4LMV - chains A and B; structure by X-ray diffraction, 3.20 A resolution.

# Chain A (and B)
Protein: Glutathione transferase
Organism: Phanerochaete chrysosporium
Notes: EC 2.5.1.18; chain B of this document is another copy of the same molecule, construct and numbering; everything in this record applies to it too
Sequence (252 residues; row label = number of the first residue in the row):
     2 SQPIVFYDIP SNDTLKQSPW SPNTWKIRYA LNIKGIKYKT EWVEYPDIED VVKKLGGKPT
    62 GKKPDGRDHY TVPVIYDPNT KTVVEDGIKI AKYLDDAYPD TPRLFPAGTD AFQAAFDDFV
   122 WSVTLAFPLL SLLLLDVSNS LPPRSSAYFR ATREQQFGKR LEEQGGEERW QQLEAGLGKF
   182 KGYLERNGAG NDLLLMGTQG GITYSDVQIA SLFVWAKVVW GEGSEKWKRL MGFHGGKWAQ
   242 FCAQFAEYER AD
Small-molecule neighbours: citrate anion (FLC): Tyr46, Ile49, Glu50, Lys64, His70, Tyr71, Thr72, Val73, Tyr149, Arg154
What the authors report for this chain:
  - binding site for citrate anion: Tyr46, His70, Tyr71, Val73, Arg154

# Chain A / chain B interface
Contacting residue pairs - 37 pairs, chain A then chain B:
  Ile89(A) with Arg187(B)
  Gly109(A) with Leu196(B); Met197(B)
  Asp111(A) with Arg187(B); Asn188(B)
  Ala112(A) with Tyr184(B); Asn188(B); Leu196(B)
  Phe113(A) with Phe113(B), hydrophobic; Gln114(B); Leu196(B), hydrophobic; Met197(B), hydrophobic; Ser206(B)
  Gln114(A) with Phe113(B)
  Ala115(A) with Tyr184(B); Arg187(B)
  Ala116(A) with Phe117(B), hydrophobic; Tyr184(B)
  Phe117(A) with Ala116(B), hydrophobic
  Asp119(A) with Lys180(B), salt bridge; Tyr184(B), hydrogen bond
  Lys180(A) with Asp119(B), salt bridge
  Tyr184(A) with Ala112(B); Ala115(B); Ala116(B); Asp119(B), hydrogen bond
  Arg187(A) with Ile89(B); Asp111(B); Ala115(B)
  Asn188(A) with Asp111(B); Ala112(B), hydrogen bond (side chain-backbone)
  Leu196(A) with Gly109(B); Ala112(B); Phe113(B), hydrophobic
  Met197(A) with Gly109(B); Phe113(B), hydrophobic
  Ser206(A) with Phe113(B)
Other interface residues (no listed pair), chain A (21 interface residues in all): Ala108, Thr110, Leu185, Thr204
Other interface residues (no listed pair), chain B (21 interface residues in all): Ala108, Thr110, Leu185, Thr204

# Summary
The chain A/chain B interface involves 21 residues from each chain, with 3 hydrogen bonds and 2 salt bridges.
Polar contacts include Asp119(A)-Lys180(B), Asp119(A)-Tyr184(B) and Asn188(A)-Ala112(B). Bound to chain A:
citrate anion. The paper reports a binding site for citrate anion at Tyr46(A), His70(A) and Tyr71(A) among
others.
Both chains are Glutathione transferase (Phanerochaete chrysosporium). Entry 4LMV (Crystal structure of
glutathione transferase GSTFuA2 from Phanerochaete chrysosporium) was determined by X-ray diffraction (same
publication as 4LMW).
